6MBH - chain A; structure by X-ray diffraction, 1.70 A resolution.

[Chain A]
Name: GphF Dehydratase 1
Organism: Archangium violaceum
UniProtKB: U6BSB2 (U6BSB2_9DELT); residues 1698-1985 here correspond to UniProt positions 1697-1984 (UniProt number = residue number - 1)
Chain sequence (291 residues; numbered 1695 to 1985; the number before each row is that of its first residue):
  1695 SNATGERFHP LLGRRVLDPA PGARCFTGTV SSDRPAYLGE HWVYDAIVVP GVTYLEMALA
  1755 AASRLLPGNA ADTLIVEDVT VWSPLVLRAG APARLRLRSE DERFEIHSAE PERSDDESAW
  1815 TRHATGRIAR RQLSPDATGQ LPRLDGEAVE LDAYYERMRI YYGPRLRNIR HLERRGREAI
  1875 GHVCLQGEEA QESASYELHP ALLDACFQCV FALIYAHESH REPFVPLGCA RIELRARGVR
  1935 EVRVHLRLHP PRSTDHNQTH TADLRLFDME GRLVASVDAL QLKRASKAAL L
Unresolved in the structure: 1695-1699
Construct notes: expression tag (1695-1697); variant Leu1711 (Pro1710 in U6BSB2), Pro1744 (Leu1743 in U6BSB2)
From the paper describing this entry:
  - conformationally variable residues: His1735
  - mutagenesis - H1735Q: abolished catalytic activity on 2, 6, 9, or 10 & 11
  - mutagenesis - D1898N: abolished catalytic activity on 2 or 6
  - mutagenesis - Y1856F: unchanged catalytic activity on dehydration
  - mutagenesis - Y1856F: abolished catalytic activity on 2-methyl substrates
  - mutagenesis - Y1856F: unchanged catalytic activity on 9, 10, 11, 13
  - catalytic residues: Tyr1856 (proposed by the authors, not directly observed)

[Summary]
The paper reports the catalytic residue Tyr1856; H1735Q abolishes catalytic activity on 2, 6, 9, or 10 & 11; 3
substitutions were tested in all.
Chain A is GphF Dehydratase 1 (Archangium violaceum); the structure, GphF DH1 P1711L, L1744P variant: An
isomerase-inactive variant of GphF DH1, was determined by X-ray diffraction, deposited together with 6MBF and
6MBG.
